7XXJ - chains C and D of the 4 polymer chains in the assembly; structure by electron microscopy, 3.33 A resolution.

Chain C:
Protein: VP3
Source organism: Echovirus E18
Chain sequence (239 residues; each row starts with the number of its first residue):
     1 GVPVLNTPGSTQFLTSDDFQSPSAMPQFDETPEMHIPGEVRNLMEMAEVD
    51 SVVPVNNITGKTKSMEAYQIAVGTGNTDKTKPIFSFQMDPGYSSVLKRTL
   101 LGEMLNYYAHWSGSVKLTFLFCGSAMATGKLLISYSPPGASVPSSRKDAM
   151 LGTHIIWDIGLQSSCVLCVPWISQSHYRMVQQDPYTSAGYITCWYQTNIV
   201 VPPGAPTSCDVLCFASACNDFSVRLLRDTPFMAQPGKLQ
Not modelled in the structure: 239

Chain D:
Protein: VP4
Source organism: Echovirus E18
Chain sequence (69 residues; numbered 1 to 69; the number before each row is that of its first residue):
     1 MGAQVSTQKTGAHETSLNAKGNSIIHYTNINFYKDAASSASNRQELQQDP
    51 GKFTDPVKDLMVKTLPALN
Not modelled in the structure: 1-27, 69

Chain C / chain D interface:
Residue-residue contacts (37):
  Ser16(C) - Arg43(D)
  Asp17(C) - Arg43(D)
  Asp18(C) - Ala40(D)
  Asp18(C) - Arg43(D)  salt bridge
  Gln20(C) - Ile30(D)  hydrogen bond (side chain-backbone)
  Gln20(C) - Asn31(D)
  Gln20(C) - Phe32(D)  hydrogen bond (side chain-backbone)
  Gln20(C) - Tyr33(D)
  Gln20(C) - Ser39(D)
  Gln20(C) - Ala40(D)
  Ser21(C) - Tyr33(D)
  Ser21(C) - Ser38(D)
  Pro22(C) - Tyr33(D)  hydrophobic
  Ser23(C) - Asp35(D)  hydrogen bond
  Ser23(C) - Ser38(D)
  Met25(C) - Asp35(D)
  Gln27(C) - Asp35(D)
  Glu30(C) - Ala37(D)
  Gly38(C) - Lys52(D)
  Gly38(C) - Phe53(D)
  Glu39(C) - Lys52(D)
  Val40(C) - Phe53(D)  hydrophobic
  Arg41(C) - Gln47(D)
  Arg41(C) - Asp49(D)
  Arg41(C) - Lys52(D)
  Glu45(C) - Gln48(D)
  Glu45(C) - Asp49(D)  hydrogen bond (side chain-backbone)
  Glu45(C) - Pro50(D)
  Glu45(C) - Phe53(D)
  Glu48(C) - Gln48(D)  hydrogen bond
  Glu48(C) - Pro50(D)
  Glu48(C) - Thr54(D)
  Val49(C) - Phe53(D)
  Val49(C) - Thr54(D)
  Gln162(C) - Pro66(D)
  Gln162(C) - Ala67(D)
  Gln162(C) - Leu68(D)  hydrogen bond (side chain-backbone)
Other interface residues (no listed pair), chain C (24 interface residues in all): Thr15, Pro26, Phe28, Asn42, Met44, Met46
Other interface residues (no listed pair), chain D (22 interface residues in all): Lys34, Ser41

Summary:
The interface between chain C and chain D involves 24 residues on one side and 22 on the other, with 6
hydrogen bonds and 1 salt bridge. Polar pairs include Asp18(C)-Arg43(D), Gln20(C)-Ile30(D) and
Gln20(C)-Phe32(D).
Chain C is VP3 and chain D is VP4, both from Echovirus E18; the structure, Echo 18 incubated with FcRn at
pH5.5, was determined by electron microscopy, deposited together with 7XXA and 7XXG.
